PDB entry 4JSX | X-ray diffraction, 3.50 A resolution | chains B and D

Chain B:
Protein: Serine/threonine-protein kinase mTOR
From: Homo sapiens
Notes: EC 2.7.11.1
Reference sequence: P42345 (MTOR_HUMAN); residues 1376-2549 here = UniProt positions 1376-2549
Chain sequence (1174 residues; row label = number of the first residue in the row):
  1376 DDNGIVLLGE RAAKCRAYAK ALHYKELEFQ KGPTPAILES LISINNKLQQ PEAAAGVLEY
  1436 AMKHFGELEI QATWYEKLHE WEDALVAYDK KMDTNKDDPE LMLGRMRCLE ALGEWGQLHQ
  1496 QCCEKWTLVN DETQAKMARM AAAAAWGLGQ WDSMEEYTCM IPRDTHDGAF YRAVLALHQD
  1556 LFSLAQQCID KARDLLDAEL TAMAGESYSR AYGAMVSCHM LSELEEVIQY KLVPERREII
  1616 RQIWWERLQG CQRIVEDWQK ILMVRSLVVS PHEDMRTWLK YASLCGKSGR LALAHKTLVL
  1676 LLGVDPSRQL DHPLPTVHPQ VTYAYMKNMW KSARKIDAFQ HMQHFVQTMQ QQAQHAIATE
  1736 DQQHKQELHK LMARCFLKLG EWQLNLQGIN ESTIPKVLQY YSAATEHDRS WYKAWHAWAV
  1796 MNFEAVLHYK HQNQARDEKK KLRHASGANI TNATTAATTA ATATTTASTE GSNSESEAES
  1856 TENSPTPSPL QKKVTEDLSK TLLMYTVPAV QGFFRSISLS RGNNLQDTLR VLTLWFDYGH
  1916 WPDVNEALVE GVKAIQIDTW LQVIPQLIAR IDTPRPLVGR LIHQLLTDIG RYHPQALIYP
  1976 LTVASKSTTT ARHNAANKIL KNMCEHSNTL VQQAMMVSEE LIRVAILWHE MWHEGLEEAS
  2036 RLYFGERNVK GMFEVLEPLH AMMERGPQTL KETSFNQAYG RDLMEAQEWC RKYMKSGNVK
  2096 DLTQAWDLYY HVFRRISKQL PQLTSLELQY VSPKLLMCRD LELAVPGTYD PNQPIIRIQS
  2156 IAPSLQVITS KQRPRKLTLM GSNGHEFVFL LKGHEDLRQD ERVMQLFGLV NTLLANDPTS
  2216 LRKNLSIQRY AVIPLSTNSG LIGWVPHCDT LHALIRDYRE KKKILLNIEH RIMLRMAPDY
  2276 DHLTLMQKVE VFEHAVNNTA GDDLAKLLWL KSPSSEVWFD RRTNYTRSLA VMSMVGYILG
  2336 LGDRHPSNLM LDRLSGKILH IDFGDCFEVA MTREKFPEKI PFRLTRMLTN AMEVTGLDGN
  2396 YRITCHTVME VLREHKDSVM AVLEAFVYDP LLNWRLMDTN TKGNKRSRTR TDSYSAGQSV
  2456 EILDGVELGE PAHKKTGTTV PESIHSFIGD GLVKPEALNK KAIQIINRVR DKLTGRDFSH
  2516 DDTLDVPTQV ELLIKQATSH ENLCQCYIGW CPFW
Not modelled in the structure: 1376-1384, 1815-1866, 2437-2491
UniProt features mapped onto this chain:
  - region: Val2162 to Arg2168 (G-loop), Lys2258 to Gly2296 (Interaction with MLST8), Gly2335 to Asn2343 (Catalytic loop), His2355 to Thr2380 (Activation loop)
  - binding site (1D-myo-inositol hexakisphosphate): Lys1662, Lys1702, Arg1749
  - binding site (ATP): Ser2165, Gln2167, Leu2185, Lys2187, Glu2190, Tyr2225, Gly2238, Trp2239, Val2240, Thr2245, Met2345, Ile2356
  - binding site (Mg(2+)): Asn2343, Asp2357
  - modified residue: Ser2159 (Phosphoserine), Thr2164 (Phosphothreonine), Thr2173 (Phosphothreonine), Thr2446 (Phosphothreonine), Ser2448 (Phosphoserine), Ser2478 (Phosphoserine), Ser2481 (Phosphoserine)
  - cross-link: Lys2066 (Glycyl lysine isopeptide (Lys-Gly) (interchain with G-Cter in ubiquitin))
  - natural variant: Asp1376 (D1376E: Found in a patient with focal epilepsy; uncertain significance), Tyr1450 (Y1450D: In FCORD2), Trp1456 (W1456G: In FCORD2), Ala1459 (A1459D: In FCORD2; A1459S: In FCORD2; uncertain significance), Leu1460 (L1460P: In FCORD2), Cys1483 (C1483R: In FCORD2), Trp1490 (W1490R: In SKS), Met1595 (M1595I: In SKS), Arg1709 (R1709H: In FCORD2; uncertain significance), Glu1799 (E1799K: In SKS), Ala1832 (A1832T: In SKS), Phe1888 (F1888C: In SKS), 10 further natural variant entries in UniProt
  - mutagenesis: Lys2066 (K2066R: Complete loss ubiquitination by the SCF(FBXO22) complex), Ser2159 (S2159A: Reduces mTORC1-associated S-2481 autophosphorylation; when associated with A-2164. Reduced activity of the mTORC1 complex; S2159D: Mimics phosphorylation ...), Thr2164 (T2164A: Reduces mTORC1-associated S-2481 autophosphorylation; when associated with A-2159; T2164E: Stronger phosphorylation of RPS6KB1; when associated with D-2159), Thr2173 (T2173A: Increased mTOR kinase activity), His2340 (H2340A: Barely detectable kinase activity), Asp2357 (D2357E: Kinase-dead mutant, loss of interaction with TM4SF5 and loss of lysosome membrane localization; when associated with I-2364), Val2364 (V2364I: Kinase-dead mutant, loss of interaction with TM4SF5 and loss of lysosome membrane localization; when associated with E-2357)
Small-molecule neighbours: 17G (9-(6-aminopyridin-3-yl)-1-[3-(trifluoromethyl)phenyl]benzo[h][1,6]naphthyridin-2(1H)-one): Ile2163, Pro2169, Leu2185, Lys2187, Glu2190, Tyr2225, Ile2237, Gly2238, Trp2239, Val2240, Cys2243, Asp2244, Thr2245, Ser2342, Met2345, Ile2356, Asp2357
Reported in the primary citation:
  - binding site for 17G: Ile2163, Pro2169, Leu2185, Trp2239
  - specificity-determining residues: Leu2185, Trp2239, Leu2354 (proposed by the authors, not directly observed)
  - mutagenesis - D2338A, H2340A: abolished catalytic activity
  - mutagenesis - I2017V, A2020V, E2419K: increased catalytic activity (citing earlier work)
  - mutagenesis - W2027F: abolished catalytic activity (citing earlier work)

Chain D:
Protein: Target of rapamycin complex subunit LST8
From: Homo sapiens
Reference sequence: Q9BVC4 (LST8_HUMAN); residue numbers follow UniProt; this construct covers 1-326
Chain sequence (326 residues; row label = number of the first residue in the row):
     1 MNTSPGTVGS DPVILATAGY DHTVRFWQAH SGICTRTVQH QDSQVNALEV TPDRSMIAAA
    61 GYQHIRMYDL NSNNPNPIIS YDGVNKNIAS VGFHEDGRWM YTGGEDCTAR IWDLRSRNLQ
   121 CQRIFQVNAP INCVCLHPNQ AELIVGDQSG AIHIWDLKTD HNEQLIPEPE VSITSAHIDP
   181 DASYMAAVNS TGNCYVWNLT GGIGDEVTQL IPKTKIPAHT RYALQCRFSP DSTLLATCSA
   241 DQTCKIWRTS NFSLMTELSI KSGNPGESSR GWMWGCAFSG DSQYIVTASS DNLARLWCVE
   301 TGEIKREYGG HQKAVVCLAF NDSVLG
Not modelled in the structure: 1-7, 325-326

How chain B and chain D interact:
Pairs across the interface - 35 pairs, chain B then chain D:
  Arg2270(B) - Lys313(D)  hydrogen bond (backbone-side chain)
  Met2271(B) - Tyr20(D)
  Ala2272(B) - Tyr20(D)  hydrophobic
  Pro2273(B) - Tyr20(D)
  Asp2274(B) - His22(D)  salt bridge
  Asp2274(B) - Ser43(D)  hydrogen bond (side chain-backbone)
  Asp2274(B) - Gln44(D)  hydrogen bond (side chain-backbone)
  His2277(B) - Gln44(D)  hydrogen bond (backbone-side chain)
  His2277(B) - Tyr62(D)
  His2277(B) - Asn87(D)  hydrogen bond (backbone-side chain)
  Leu2278(B) - Tyr20(D)  hydrophobic
  Leu2278(B) - Gln44(D)
  Leu2278(B) - Asn87(D)  hydrogen bond (backbone-side chain)
  Leu2278(B) - Glu105(D)
  Thr2279(B) - Asn46(D)
  Thr2279(B) - Asn87(D)
  Thr2279(B) - Glu105(D)
  Met2281(B) - Tyr222(D)  hydrophobic
  Met2281(B) - Leu224(D)  hydrophobic
  Met2281(B) - Trp272(D)
  Met2281(B) - Trp274(D)
  Gln2282(B) - Tyr20(D)
  Gln2282(B) - Gln44(D)
  Gln2282(B) - Asn46(D)  hydrogen bond
  Gln2282(B) - Trp274(D)
  Gln2282(B) - Val316(D)
  Val2284(B) - Tyr222(D)
  Glu2285(B) - Trp272(D)  hydrogen bond (side chain-backbone)
  Glu2285(B) - Trp274(D)  hydrogen bond
  Glu2285(B) - Ser290(D)  hydrogen bond
  Glu2288(B) - Arg221(D)  salt bridge
  Glu2288(B) - Trp272(D)
  Asn2292(B) - Ser268(D)
  Asn2293(B) - Ser268(D)  hydrogen bond
  Glu2536(B) - Tyr222(D)  hydrogen bond
Other interface residues (no listed pair), chain B (19 interface residues in all): Leu2280, Val2286, His2289
Other interface residues (no listed pair), chain D (23 interface residues in all): Asp42, Val45, Gln148, Thr174, Arg270, Gly271

Overview:
19 residues of chain B face 23 of chain D across their interface; the contacts include 12 hydrogen bonds and 2
salt bridges. Polar pairs include Asp2274(B)-His22(D), Glu2288(B)-Arg221(D) and Arg2270(B)-Lys313(D). The
paper reports a binding site for 17G at Ile2163(B), Pro2169(B) and Leu2185(B) among others; D2338A, H2340A and
W2027F of chain B abolish catalytic activity; 6 substitutions were tested in all.
Chain B is Serine/threonine-protein kinase mTOR and chain D is Target of rapamycin complex subunit LST8, both
from Homo sapiens; the structure, structure of mTORDeltaN-mLST8-Torin2 complex, was determined by X-ray
diffraction, deposited together with 4JSN, 4JT5, 4JT6, 4JSP and 4JSV.
